Entry 9N82 (electron microscopy, 3.30 A resolution); this record covers chains B and L of the 18 polymer chains in the assembly.

[Chain B]
Molecule: X-ray repair cross-complementing protein 5
Organism: Homo sapiens
UniProtKB: P13010 (XRCC5_HUMAN); residue numbers follow UniProt; this construct covers 1-732
Sequence (732 residues; each row starts with the number of its first residue):
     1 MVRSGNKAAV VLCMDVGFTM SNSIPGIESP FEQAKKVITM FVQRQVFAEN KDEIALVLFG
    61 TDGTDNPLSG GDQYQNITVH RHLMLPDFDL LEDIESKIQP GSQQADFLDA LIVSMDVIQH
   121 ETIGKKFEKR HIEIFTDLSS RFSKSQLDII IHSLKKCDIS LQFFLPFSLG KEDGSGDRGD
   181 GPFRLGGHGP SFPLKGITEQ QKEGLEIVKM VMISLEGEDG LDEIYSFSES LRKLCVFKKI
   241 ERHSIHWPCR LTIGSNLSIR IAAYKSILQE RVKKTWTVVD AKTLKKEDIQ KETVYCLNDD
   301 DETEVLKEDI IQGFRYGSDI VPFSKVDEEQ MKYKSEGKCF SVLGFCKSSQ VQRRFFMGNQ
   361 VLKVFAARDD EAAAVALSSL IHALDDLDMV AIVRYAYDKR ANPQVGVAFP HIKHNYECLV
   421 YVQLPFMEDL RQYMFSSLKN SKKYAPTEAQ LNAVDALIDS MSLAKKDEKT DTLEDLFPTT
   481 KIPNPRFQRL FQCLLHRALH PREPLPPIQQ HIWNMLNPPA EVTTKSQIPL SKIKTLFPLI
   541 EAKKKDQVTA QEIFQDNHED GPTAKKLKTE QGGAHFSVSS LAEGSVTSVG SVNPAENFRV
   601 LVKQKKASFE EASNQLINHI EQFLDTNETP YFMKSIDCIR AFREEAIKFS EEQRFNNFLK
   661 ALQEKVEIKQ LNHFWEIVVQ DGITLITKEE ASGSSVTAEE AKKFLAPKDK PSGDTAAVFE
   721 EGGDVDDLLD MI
Not modelled in the structure: 1-5, 171-195, 543-732
Curated features (UniProtKB/Swiss-Prot):
  - region: Leu138 to Leu165 (Leucine-zipper)
  - motif: Glu720 to Leu728 (EEXXXDL motif)
  - modified residue: Lys144 (N6-acetyllysine), Ser255 (Phosphoserine), Ser258 (Phosphoserine), Lys265 (N6-acetyllysine), Ser318 (Phosphoserine), Lys332 (N6-acetyllysine), Thr535 (Phosphothreonine), Ser577 (Phosphoserine), Ser579 (Phosphoserine), Ser580 (Phosphoserine), Lys660 (N6-acetyllysine), Lys665 (N6-acetyllysine), Thr715 (Phosphothreonine)
  - cross-link (Glycyl lysine isopeptide (Lys-Gly)): Lys195 (interchain with G-Cter in SUMO2), Lys532 (interchain with G-Cter in SUMO2), Lys534 (interchain with G-Cter in SUMO2), Lys566 (interchain with G-Cter in SUMO2), Lys568 (interchain with G-Cter in SUMO2), Lys669 (interchain with G-Cter in SUMO2), Lys688 (interchain with G-Cter in SUMO2)

[Chain L]
Molecule: 51-nt DNA strand
Sequence (51 nucleotides; row label = number of the first residue in the row):
     1 AGACTTGTAC TGGAACTCAC GTGAACGAAT GTTTTTAGTT TATTGGGCGC G
Not modelled in the structure: 35-51

[How chain B and chain L interact]
Contacting residue pairs (5; chain B residue first):
  His246(B) - DA28(L)  salt bridge to the phosphate
  Thr275(B) - DG21(L)  phosphate contact
  Trp276(B) - DG21(L)  phosphate contact
  Arg431(B) - DT17(L)  salt bridge to the phosphate
  Arg486(B) - DC20(L)  salt bridge to the phosphate
Also at the interface, not in a pair above, chain B (8 interface residues in all): Gln269, Lys399, Arg400
Also at the interface, not in a pair above, chain L (9 interface residues in all): DA19, DG23, DA25, DC26, DG27

[In short]
8 residues of chain B and 9 residues of chain L are in contact, with 3 salt bridges. Polar pairs include
His246(B)-DA28(L), Arg431(B)-DT17(L) and Arg486(B)-DC20(L).
Chain B is X-ray repair cross-complementing protein 5 (Homo sapiens) and chain L is a 51-nt DNA strand; the
structure, The ligation (AMP-Lys) complex in the NHEJ pathway, was determined by electron microscopy,
deposited together with 9CQ3, 9CQ6, 9CQC, 9N81 and 9N83.
